6DVB - chains A and B of the 9 polymer chains in the assembly; structure by X-ray diffraction, 3.80 A resolution.

== Chain A (and B) ==
Molecule: DNA-directed RNA polymerase subunit alpha
Organism: Mycobacterium tuberculosis (strain ATCC 25618 / H37Rv)
Notes: EC 2.7.7.6; chain B of this document is another copy of the same molecule, construct and numbering; everything in this record applies to it too
UniProtKB: P9WGZ1 (RPOA_MYCTU); residues 1-347 here = UniProt positions 1-347
Sequence (359 residues; numbered -11 to 347; the number before each row is that of its first residue; numbers below 1 keep their minus sign (Met-11 is residue -11)):
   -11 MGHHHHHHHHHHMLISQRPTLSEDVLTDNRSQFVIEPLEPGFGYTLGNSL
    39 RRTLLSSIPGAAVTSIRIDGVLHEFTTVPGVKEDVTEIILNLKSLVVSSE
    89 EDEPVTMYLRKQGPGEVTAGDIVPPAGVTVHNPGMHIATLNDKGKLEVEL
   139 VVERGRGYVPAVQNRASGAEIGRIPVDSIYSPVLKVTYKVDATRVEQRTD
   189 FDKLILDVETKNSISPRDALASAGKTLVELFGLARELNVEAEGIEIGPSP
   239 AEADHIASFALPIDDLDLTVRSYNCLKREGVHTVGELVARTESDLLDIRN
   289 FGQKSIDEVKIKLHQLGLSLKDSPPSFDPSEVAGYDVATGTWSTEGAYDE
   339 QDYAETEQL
Not modelled in the structure: -11 to 1, 227-347 (chain B: -11 to 0, 233-347)
Sequence notes: initiating methionine (-11); expression tag (-10 to 0)

== Chain A / chain B interface ==
Residue-residue contacts (71):
  Leu2(A) - Arg142(B)
  Leu2(A) - Tyr168(B)
  Ser4(A) - Arg144(B)
  Arg6(A) - Glu217(B)  salt bridge
  Pro7(A) - Leu221(B)
  Leu9(A) - Leu221(B)
  Leu9(A) - Ala222(B)  hydrophobic
  Leu26(A) - Leu218(B)  hydrophobic
  Glu27(A) - Ser44(B)
  Glu27(A) - Arg144(B)  salt bridge
  Gly29(A) - Arg40(B)  hydrogen bond (backbone-side chain)
  Phe30(A) - Arg40(B)
  Phe30(A) - Thr41(B)
  Phe30(A) - Leu218(B)  hydrophobic
  Thr33(A) - Asn36(B)
  Thr33(A) - Ser37(B)  hydrogen bond (backbone-side chain)
  Leu34(A) - Leu218(B)  hydrophobic
  Leu34(A) - Phe219(B)  hydrophobic
  Ser37(A) - Thr33(B)  hydrogen bond (side chain-backbone)
  Ser37(A) - Ser37(B)  hydrogen bond
  Leu38(A) - Phe219(B)  hydrophobic
  Arg40(A) - Gly29(B)  hydrogen bond (side chain-backbone)
  Arg40(A) - Tyr32(B)
  Arg40(A) - Thr33(B)
  Thr41(A) - Phe30(B)
  Ser45(A) - Phe30(B)
  Pro47(A) - Met1(B)  hydrophobic
  Pro47(A) - Ala229(B)
  Arg144(A) - Met1(B)
  Arg144(A) - Leu2(B)  hydrogen bond (side chain-backbone)
  Arg144(A) - Glu27(B)  salt bridge
  Glu184(A) - Val150(B)
  Glu184(A) - Gln151(B)
  Glu184(A) - Arg153(B)
  Gln185(A) - Gln151(B)  hydrogen bond (backbone-side chain)
  Asp188(A) - Gln151(B)  hydrogen bond
  Arg205(A) - Leu225(B)
  Asp206(A) - Asn226(B)  hydrogen bond
  Asp206(A) - Glu228(B)
  Leu208(A) - Ala222(B)
  Leu208(A) - Leu225(B)  hydrophobic
  Ala209(A) - Ala222(B)
  Ala209(A) - Leu225(B)  hydrophobic
  Ala209(A) - Asn226(B)
  Ser210(A) - Ala229(B)  hydrogen bond (side chain-backbone)
  Ser210(A) - Glu230(B)
  Gly212(A) - Phe219(B)
  Gly212(A) - Arg223(B)
  Lys213(A) - Arg223(B)
  Lys213(A) - Glu228(B)
  Thr214(A) - Glu230(B)  hydrogen bond
  Leu215(A) - Phe219(B)  hydrophobic
  Val216(A) - Val216(B)
  Val216(A) - Phe219(B)
  Val216(A) - Gly220(B)
  Val216(A) - Arg223(B)
  Glu217(A) - Ile232(B)
  Leu218(A) - Phe30(B)  hydrophobic
  Leu218(A) - Leu34(B)  hydrophobic
  Phe219(A) - Leu34(B)  hydrophobic
  Phe219(A) - Leu215(B)  hydrophobic
  Phe219(A) - Val216(B)
  Phe219(A) - Phe219(B)  hydrophobic
  Gly220(A) - Val216(B)
  Leu221(A) - Pro7(B)  hydrophobic
  Leu221(A) - Leu9(B)
  Ala222(A) - Leu9(B)  hydrophobic
  Ala222(A) - Leu208(B)  hydrophobic
  Ala222(A) - Ala209(B)
  Leu225(A) - Ala209(B)  hydrophobic
  Asn226(A) - Glu11(B)
Also at the interface, not in a pair above, chain A (45 interface residues in all): Ile3, Phe21, Arg142, Val183, Arg223, Glu224
Also at the interface, not in a pair above, chain B (47 interface residues in all): Ser4, Leu26, Leu38, Glu141, Gly143, Gly212, Lys213, Val227

== Summary ==
45 residues of chain A and 47 residues of chain B are in contact; the contacts include 11 hydrogen bonds and 3
salt bridges. Polar pairs include Arg6(A)-Glu217(B), Glu27(A)-Arg144(B) and Gly29(A)-Arg40(B).
Chain A and chain B are both DNA-directed RNA polymerase subunit alpha (Mycobacterium tuberculosis (strain
ATCC 25618 / H37Rv)); the structure, Crystal structure of Mycobacterium tuberculosis transcription initiation
complex(ECF sigma factor L) containing 5nt RNA with 5nt ..., was determined by X-ray diffraction, deposited
together with 6DV9, 6DVC, 6DVD and 6DVE.
